PDB entry 6QKL | electron microscopy, 3.30 A resolution | chains E and G of the 11 polymer chains in the assembly

[Chain E]
Name: 60S ribosomal protein L23
Organism: Dictyostelium discoideum
UniProt: Q54G86 (RL23_DICDI); numbering as in UniProt (aligned over 1-136)
Chain sequence (136 residues; numbered 1 to 136; the number before each row is that of its first residue):
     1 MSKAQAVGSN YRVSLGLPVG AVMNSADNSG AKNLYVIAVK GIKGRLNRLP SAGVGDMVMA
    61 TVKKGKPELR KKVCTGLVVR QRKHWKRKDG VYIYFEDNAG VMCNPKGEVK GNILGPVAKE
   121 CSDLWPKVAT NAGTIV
Unresolved in the structure: 1-8

[Chain G]
Name: 60S ribosomal protein L24
Organism: Dictyostelium discoideum
UniProt: Q54VN6 (RL24_DICDI); numbering as in UniProt (aligned over 1-69)
Chain sequence (69 residues; numbered 1 to 69; the number before each row is that of its first residue):
     1 MKTSLCNYSE FKIYPARGMK FVRGDSKVFH FINTKVESLF FRKINPRDIR WSMVYRRIYK
    61 NTTTDVSAK
Unresolved in the structure: 1-2, 56-69

[Chain E / chain G interface]
Contacting residue pairs (24):
  His84(E) with Met19(G)
  Gly90(E) with Ala16(G)
  Val91(E) with Lys20(G); His30(G)
  Tyr92(E) with Met19(G), hydrophobic; Lys20(G)
  Ile93(E) with Lys20(G); Val22(G), hydrophobic
  Tyr94(E) with Met19(G), hydrophobic; Lys20(G), hydrogen bond (backbone-backbone); Phe21(G); Val22(G), hydrogen bond (backbone-backbone); Glu37(G), hydrogen bond; Phe41(G)
  Phe95(E) with Phe21(G); Val22(G)
  Glu96(E) with Val22(G), hydrogen bond (backbone-backbone); Arg23(G); Gly24(G), hydrogen bond (side chain-backbone)
  Pro116(E) with Val22(G), hydrophobic; Arg23(G); Ser26(G)
  Thr134(E) with Ser26(G), hydrogen bond
  Val136(E) with Val22(G), hydrophobic
Interface residues without a listed pair, chain E (12 interface residues in all): Gly115
Interface residues without a listed pair, chain G (12 interface residues in all): Val28

[Overview]
The chain E/chain G interface involves 12 residues from each chain; the contacts include 6 hydrogen bonds.
Polar pairs include Tyr94(E)-Glu37(G), Glu96(E)-Gly24(G) and Thr134(E)-Ser26(G).
Chain E is 60S ribosomal protein L23 and chain G is 60S ribosomal protein L24, both from Dictyostelium
discoideum; the structure, Mechanism of eIF6 release from the nascent 60S ribosomal subunit, was determined by
electron microscopy together with 5AN9, 5ANB and 5ANC from the same study.
